Entry 8H0V (electron microscopy, 3.80 A resolution); this record covers chains A and P of the 24 polymer chains in the assembly.

[Chain A]
Name: DNA-directed RNA polymerase subunit
From: Komagataella phaffii
Notes: EC 2.7.7.6
UniProt: C4R4Y0 (C4R4Y0_KOMPG); numbering as in UniProt (aligned over 1-1743)
Sequence (1743 residues; numbered 1 to 1743; the number before each row is that of its first residue):
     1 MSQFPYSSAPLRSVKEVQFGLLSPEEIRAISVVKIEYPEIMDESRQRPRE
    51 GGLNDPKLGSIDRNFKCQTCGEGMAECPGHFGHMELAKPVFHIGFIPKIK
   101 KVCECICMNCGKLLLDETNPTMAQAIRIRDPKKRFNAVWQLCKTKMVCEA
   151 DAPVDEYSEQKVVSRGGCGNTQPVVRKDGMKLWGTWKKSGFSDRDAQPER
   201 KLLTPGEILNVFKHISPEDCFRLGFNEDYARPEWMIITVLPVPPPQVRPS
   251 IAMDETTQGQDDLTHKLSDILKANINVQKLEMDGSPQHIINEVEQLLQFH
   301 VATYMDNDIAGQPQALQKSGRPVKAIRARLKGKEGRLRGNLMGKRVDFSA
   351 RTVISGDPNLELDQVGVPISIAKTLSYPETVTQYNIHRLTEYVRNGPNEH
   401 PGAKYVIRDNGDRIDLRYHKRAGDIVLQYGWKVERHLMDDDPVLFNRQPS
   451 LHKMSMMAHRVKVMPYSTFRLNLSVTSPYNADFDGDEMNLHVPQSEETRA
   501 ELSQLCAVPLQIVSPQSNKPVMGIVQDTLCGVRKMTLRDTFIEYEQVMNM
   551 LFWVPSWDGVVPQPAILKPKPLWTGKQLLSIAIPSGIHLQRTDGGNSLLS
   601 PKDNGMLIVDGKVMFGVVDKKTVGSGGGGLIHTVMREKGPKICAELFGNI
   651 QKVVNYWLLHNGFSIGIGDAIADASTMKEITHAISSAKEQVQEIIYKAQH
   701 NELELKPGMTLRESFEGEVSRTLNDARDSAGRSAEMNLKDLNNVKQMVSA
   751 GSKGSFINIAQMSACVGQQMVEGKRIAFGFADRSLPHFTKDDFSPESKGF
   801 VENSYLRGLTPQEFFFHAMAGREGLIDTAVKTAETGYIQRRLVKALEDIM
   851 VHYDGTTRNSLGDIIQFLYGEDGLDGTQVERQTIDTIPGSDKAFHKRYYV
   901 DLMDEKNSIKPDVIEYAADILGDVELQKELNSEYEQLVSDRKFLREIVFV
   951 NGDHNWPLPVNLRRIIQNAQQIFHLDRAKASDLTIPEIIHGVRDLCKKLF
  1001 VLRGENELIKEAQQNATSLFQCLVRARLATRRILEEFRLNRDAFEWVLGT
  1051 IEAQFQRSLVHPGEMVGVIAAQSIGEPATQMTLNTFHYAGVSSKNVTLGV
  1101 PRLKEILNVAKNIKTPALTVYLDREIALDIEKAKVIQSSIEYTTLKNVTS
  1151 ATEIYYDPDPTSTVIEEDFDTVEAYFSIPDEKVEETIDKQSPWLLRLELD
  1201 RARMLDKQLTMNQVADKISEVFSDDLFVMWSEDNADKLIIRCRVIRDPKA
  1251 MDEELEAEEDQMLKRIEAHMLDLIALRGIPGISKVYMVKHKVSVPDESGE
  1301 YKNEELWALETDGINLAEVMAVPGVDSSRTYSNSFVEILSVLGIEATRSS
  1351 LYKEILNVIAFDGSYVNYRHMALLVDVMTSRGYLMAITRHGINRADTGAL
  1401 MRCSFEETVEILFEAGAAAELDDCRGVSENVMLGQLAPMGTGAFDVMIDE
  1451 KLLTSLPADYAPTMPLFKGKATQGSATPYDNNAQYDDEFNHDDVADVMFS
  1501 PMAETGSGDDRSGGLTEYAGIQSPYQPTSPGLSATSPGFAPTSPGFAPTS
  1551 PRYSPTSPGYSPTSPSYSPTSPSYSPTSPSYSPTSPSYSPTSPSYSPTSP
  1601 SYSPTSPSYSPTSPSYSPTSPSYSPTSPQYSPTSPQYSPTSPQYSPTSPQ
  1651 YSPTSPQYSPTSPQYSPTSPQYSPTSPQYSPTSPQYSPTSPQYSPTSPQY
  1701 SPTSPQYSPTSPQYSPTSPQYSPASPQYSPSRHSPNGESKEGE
Unresolved in the structure: 1, 154-160, 190-195, 1082-1094, 1178-1189, 1246-1257, 1464-1743
Ion coordination: Zn2+ site 1: Cys67, Cys70, Cys77, His80; Zn2+ site 2: Cys107, Cys110, Cys148, Cys168; Mg2+: Asp482, Asp484, Asp486 (shared with U10(P), U11(P) of chain P)

[Chain P]
Molecule: 14-nt RNA strand
Sequence (14 nucleotides; each row starts with the number of its first residue; numbers below 1 keep their minus sign (A-2 is residue -2)):
    -2 AGCAAUAGGAGCUU
Ion coordination: Mg2+: U10, U11 (shared with Asp482(A), Asp484(A), Asp486(A) of chain A)

[Interface between chain A and chain P]
Residue-residue contacts - 15 pairs, chain A then chain P:
  Arg63(A) - G-1(P)  hydrogen bond to the sugar
  Ile251(A) - A1(P)  sugar contact
  Ile251(A) - A2(P)  sugar contact
  Ala252(A) - A1(P)  base contact
  Met253(A) - A1(P)  hydrogen bond to the base
  Arg321(A) - A4(P)  hydrogen bond to the phosphate
  Tyr418(A) - A-2(P)  phosphate contact
  Arg447(A) - U10(P)  hydrogen bond to the sugar
  Arg447(A) - U11(P)  hydrogen bond to the sugar
  Pro449(A) - U11(P)  base contact
  Asn480(A) - U11(P)  hydrogen bond to the phosphate
  Asp482(A) - U11(P)  phosphate contact
  Asp484(A) - U10(P)  phosphate contact
  Asp484(A) - U11(P)  phosphate contact
  Asp486(A) - U10(P)  hydrogen bond to the sugar
Other interface residues (no listed pair), chain A (13 interface residues in all): Gly485
Other interface residues (no listed pair), chain P (9 interface residues in all): U3, C9

[Summary]
13 residues of chain A and 9 residues of chain P are in contact; the contacts include 7 hydrogen bonds. Polar
contacts include Met253(A)-A1(P), Arg63(A)-G-1(P) and Arg447(A)-U10(P). Cys67(A), Cys70(A), Cys77(A) and
His80(A) coordinate Zn2+ site 1.
Chain A is DNA-directed RNA polymerase subunit (Komagataella phaffii) and chain P is a 14-nt RNA strand; the
structure, RNA polymerase II transcribing a chromatosome (type I), was determined by electron microscopy (same
publication as 8H0W).
